PDB entry 2ZRX | X-ray diffraction, 3.00 A resolution | chains A and D of the 4 polymer chains in the assembly

[Chain A (and D)]
Protein: Isopentenyl-diphosphate delta-isomerase
From: Sulfolobus shibatae
Notes: EC 5.3.3.2; chain D of this document is another copy of the same molecule, construct and numbering; everything in this record applies to it too
Reference sequence: P61615 (IDI2_SULSH); residues 1-368 here = UniProt positions 1-368
Sequence (368 residues; each row starts with the number of its first residue):
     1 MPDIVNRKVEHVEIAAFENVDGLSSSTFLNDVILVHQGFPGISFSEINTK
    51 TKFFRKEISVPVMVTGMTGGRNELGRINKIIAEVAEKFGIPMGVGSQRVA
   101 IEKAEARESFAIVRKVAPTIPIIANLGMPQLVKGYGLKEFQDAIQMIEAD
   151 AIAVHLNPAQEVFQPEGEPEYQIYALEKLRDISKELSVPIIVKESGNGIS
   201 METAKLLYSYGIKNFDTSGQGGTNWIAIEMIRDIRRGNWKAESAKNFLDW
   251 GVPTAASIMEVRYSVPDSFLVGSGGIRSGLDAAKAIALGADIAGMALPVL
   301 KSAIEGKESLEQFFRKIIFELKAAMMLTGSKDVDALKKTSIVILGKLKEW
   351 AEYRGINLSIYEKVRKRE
Not modelled in the structure: 1-2, 367-368
Ion coordination: Mg2+: E161 (together with dimethylallyl diphosphate)
Small-molecule neighbours:
  - dimethylallyl diphosphate (DMA): I4, R7, K8, H11, S96, R98, G127, Q130, H155, N157, Q160, E161, Q164, S195, W225
  - FMN (flavin mononucleotide): H11, V12, A15, T65, G66, M67, G95, S96, N125, H155, K193, E194, S195, G196, S218, G222, T223, W225, S273, G274, G275, I276, R277, G294, M295, A296, L297, P298, L300
Swiss-Prot annotation at these positions:
  - binding site (substrate): R7, K8, S96 to R98, Q160
  - binding site (FMN): T65, G66 to T68, S96, N125, K193, S218, T223, G275 to R277, A296, L297
  - binding site (Mg(2+)): E161
What the authors report for this chain:
  - mutagenesis - R7A, K8A, N157A, Q160A, E161A, K193A, E194A: decreased catalytic activity
  - mutagenesis - K193A: decreased binding to FMN

[How chain A and chain D interact]
Contacting residue pairs - 76 pairs, chain A then chain D:
  L34(A) - W250(D)  hydrophobic
  V35(A) - S200(D)
  V35(A) - E202(D)
  V35(A) - R354(D)
  H36(A) - P158(D)
  H36(A) - E194(D)  salt bridge
  H36(A) - N197(D)
  H36(A) - G198(D)
  H36(A) - S200(D)
  H36(A) - W250(D)  hydrogen bond
  H36(A) - G251(D)
  Q37(A) - P158(D)
  Q37(A) - S200(D)  hydrogen bond
  Q37(A) - E202(D)  hydrogen bond
  Q37(A) - T203(D)  hydrogen bond
  G38(A) - L156(D)
  G38(A) - P158(D)
  G38(A) - Y171(D)
  G38(A) - E194(D)
  G38(A) - T203(D)  hydrogen bond (backbone-side chain)
  F39(A) - M128(D)  hydrophobic
  F39(A) - L156(D)  hydrophobic
  F39(A) - Y171(D)
  F39(A) - Q172(D)
  F39(A) - L176(D)  hydrophobic
  F39(A) - T203(D)
  F39(A) - L206(D)  hydrophobic
  P40(A) - P158(D)  hydrophobic
  P40(A) - Y171(D)
  G41(A) - Y171(D)  hydrogen bond (backbone-backbone)
  G41(A) - Q172(D)
  G41(A) - I173(D)
  I42(A) - Y171(D)  hydrogen bond (backbone-backbone)
  I42(A) - Q172(D)
  S43(A) - P169(D)
  S43(A) - E170(D)
  S43(A) - Q172(D)
  F44(A) - P169(D)  hydrogen bond (backbone-backbone)
  E46(A) - Q172(D)
  S278(A) - N246(D)
  L280(A) - N246(D)
  L280(A) - W250(D)  hydrophobic
  Q312(A) - W239(D)
  K316(A) - E242(D)
  K316(A) - S243(D)
  K316(A) - N246(D)
  F319(A) - V162(D)
  F319(A) - F163(D)  hydrophobic
  F319(A) - W239(D)  hydrophobic
  F319(A) - K240(D)
  F319(A) - S243(D)
  E320(A) - S243(D)  hydrogen bond
  E320(A) - N246(D)
  E320(A) - F247(D)
  A323(A) - V162(D)  hydrophobic
  A323(A) - F247(D)  hydrophobic
  A324(A) - F247(D)
  A324(A) - W250(D)
  M326(A) - V162(D)  hydrophobic
  M326(A) - P169(D)
  L327(A) - P158(D)
  L327(A) - A159(D)
  L327(A) - W250(D)  hydrophobic
  T328(A) - W250(D)
  S340(A) - E202(D)  hydrogen bond
  S340(A) - R354(D)
  I341(A) - Y353(D)
  V342(A) - W350(D)
  V342(A) - Y353(D)  hydrophobic
  V342(A) - R354(D)
  I343(A) - Y353(D)
  L344(A) - E349(D)
  G345(A) - E349(D)  hydrogen bond (backbone-side chain)
  K348(A) - E349(D)
  L358(A) - Y353(D)  hydrophobic
  E362(A) - Y353(D)  hydrogen bond
Other interface residues (no listed pair), chain A (34 interface residues in all): I33, R315
Other interface residues (no listed pair), chain D (35 interface residues in all): A175, V252, K346, E352

[Summary]
The interface between chain A and chain D involves 34 residues on one side and 35 on the other, with 12
hydrogen bonds and 1 salt bridge. Polar pairs include H36(A)-E194(D), H36(A)-W250(D) and Q37(A)-S200(D). From
the paper: R7A, K8A and N157A of chain A, among others, reduce catalytic activity; K193A of chain A reduces
binding to FMN; 7 substitutions were tested in all.
Both chains are Isopentenyl-diphosphate delta-isomerase (Sulfolobus shibatae). Entry 2ZRX (Crystal structure
of Sulfolobus shibatae isopentenyl diphosphate isomerase in complex with FMN and DMAPP) was determined by
X-ray diffraction together with 2ZRU, 2ZRV, 2ZRW, 2ZRY and 2ZRZ from the same study.
